PDB entry 2J5I | X-ray diffraction, 1.80 A resolution | chains B and E of the 6 polymer chains in the assembly

[Chain B (and E)]
Molecule: P-hydroxycinnamoyl CoA hydratase/lyase
Organism: Pseudomonas fluorescens
Notes: EC 4.2.1.101; chain E of this document is another copy of the same molecule, construct and numbering; everything in this record applies to it too
UniProt: O69762 (O69762_PSEFL); residues 1-276 here = UniProt positions 1-276
Chain sequence (276 residues; row label = number of the first residue in the row):
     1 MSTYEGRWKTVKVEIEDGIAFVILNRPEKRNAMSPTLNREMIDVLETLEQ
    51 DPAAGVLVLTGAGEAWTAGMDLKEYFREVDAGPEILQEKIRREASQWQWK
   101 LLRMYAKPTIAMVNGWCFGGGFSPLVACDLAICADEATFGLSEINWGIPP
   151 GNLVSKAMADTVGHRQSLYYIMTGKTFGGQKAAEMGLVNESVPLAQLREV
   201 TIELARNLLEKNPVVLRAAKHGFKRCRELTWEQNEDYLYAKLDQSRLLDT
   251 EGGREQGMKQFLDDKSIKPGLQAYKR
Disordered / not traced: 1-5, 251-276 (chain E: 1-2, 251-276)
UniProt features mapped onto this chain:
  - binding site (acetyl-CoA): K29, A68, M70, L72, G120, S142, W146
  - binding site (vanillin): Y75, G151, Y239
Reported in the primary citation:
  - self-association interface (contacts with another copy of this molecule); pairs are residue here / residue on that copy: E49-R92, W231-D160 (hydrogen bond), E235-K100 (salt bridge), E235-S95 (hydrogen bond), Y239-N152 (hydrogen bond)
  - specificity-determining residues: Y239 (from molecular simulation)

[How chain B and chain E interact]
Pairs across the interface - 29 pairs, chain B then chain E:
  R225(B) with Q233(E); D236(E), salt bridge
  E228(B) with Q233(E), hydrogen bond
  L229(B) with Q233(E)
  E232(B) with R225(E)
  Q233(B) with R225(E); E228(E), hydrogen bond; L229(E)
  D236(B) with R225(E), salt bridge; Y237(E), hydrogen bond; K241(E), salt bridge
  Y237(B) with D236(E), hydrogen bond
  Y239(B) with Q244(E)
  A240(B) with A240(E), hydrophobic; K241(E); Q244(E)
  K241(B) with D236(E), salt bridge; A240(E)
  D243(B) with Q244(E), hydrogen bond; L247(E); L248(E)
  Q244(B) with Y239(E); A240(E); D243(E), hydrogen bond
  R246(B) with L247(E); L248(E)
  L247(B) with D243(E); R246(E); L247(E)
Interface residues without a listed pair, chain B (15 interface residues in all): L248
Interface residues without a listed pair, chain E (15 interface residues in all): E232

[In short]
The chain B/chain E interface involves 15 residues from each chain, with 6 hydrogen bonds and 4 salt bridges.
Among the polar pairs are R225(B)-D236(E), D236(B)-K241(E) and E228(B)-Q233(E). UniProt lists 7
acetyl-CoA-binding residues and 3 vanillin-binding residues on chain B. The paper reports the specificity
determinant Y239(B); a self-association interface involving E49(B), W231(B) and E235(B) among others.
Chain B and chain E are both P-hydroxycinnamoyl CoA hydratase/lyase (Pseudomonas fluorescens); the structure,
Crystal Structure of Hydroxycinnamoyl-CoA Hydratase-Lyase, was determined by X-ray diffraction.
